Entry 1F9K (X-ray diffraction, 3.00 A resolution); this record covers chains A and B.

Chain A (and B):
Molecule: Acidic lectin
Organism: Psophocarpus tetragonolobus
Notes: chain B of this document is another copy of the same molecule, construct and numbering; everything in this record applies to it too
Sequence (238 residues; row label = number of the first residue in the row):
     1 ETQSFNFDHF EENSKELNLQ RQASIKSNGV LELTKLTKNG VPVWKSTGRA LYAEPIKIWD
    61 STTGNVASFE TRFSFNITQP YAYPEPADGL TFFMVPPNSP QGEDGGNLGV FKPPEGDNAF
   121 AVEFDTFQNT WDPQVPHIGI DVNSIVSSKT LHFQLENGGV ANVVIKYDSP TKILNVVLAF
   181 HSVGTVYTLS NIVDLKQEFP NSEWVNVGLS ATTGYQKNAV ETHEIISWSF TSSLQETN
Not modelled in the structure: 235-238
Construct notes: engineered mutation N28 (Ser in 6018681), Q101 (Gly in 6018681), F120 (Leu122 in 6018681)
Covalently attached groups: N-acetylglucosamine (NAG) linked to N76
Metal / ion sites: Mn2+: E123, D125, D132, H137; Ca2+: D125, F127, N129, D132
Small-molecule neighbours: methyl alpha-D-galactopyranoside (AMG): A87, D88, G105, G106, F127, N129, G214, Y215, Q216, A219
From the paper describing this entry:
  - post-translational modification sites: N76
  - conformationally variable residues (loop rearrangement): K35 to K45
  - contacts within the chain: E32-K35 (salt bridge), K45-D104 (salt bridge)
  - self-association interface (contacts with another copy of this molecule); pairs are residue here / residue on that copy: R72-V186 (hydrogen bond), K166-T188 (hydrogen bond), N175-T188 (hydrogen bond)
  - binding site for methyl alpha-D-galactopyranoside: D88, F127, N129, Y215, Q216
  - specificity-determining residues: Y215 (from molecular simulation)
  - binding site for Ca2+: N129, W131 (from molecular simulation)
  - binding site for methyl alpha-D-galactopyranoside: N107 (from molecular simulation)

How chain A and chain B interact:
Pairs across the interface (22; chain A residue first):
  R72(A) with V186(B), hydrogen bond (side chain-backbone)
  K149(A) with D168(B), salt bridge
  L151(A) with K166(B)
  K166(A) with T188(B), hydrogen bond (side chain-backbone)
  T171(A) with N191(B)
  I173(A) with N191(B)
  N175(A) with N175(B); T188(B), hydrogen bond
  V177(A) with T188(B)
  H181(A) with H181(B); G184(B); V186(B)
  G184(A) with H181(B)
  T185(A) with H181(B)
  V186(A) with R72(B), hydrogen bond (backbone-side chain); H181(B)
  T188(A) with K166(B), hydrogen bond (backbone-side chain); N175(B), hydrogen bond; V177(B)
  S190(A) with D168(B)
  N191(A) with T171(B); I173(B)
Also at the interface, not in a pair above, chain A (19 interface residues in all): V164, D168, L189, I192
Also at the interface, not in a pair above, chain B (20 interface residues in all): K149, L151, V164, P170, A179, T185, S190, I192

Summary:
The interface between chain A and chain B involves 19 residues on one side and 20 on the other; the contacts
include 6 hydrogen bonds and 1 salt bridge. Among the polar pairs are K149(A)-D168(B), R72(A)-V186(B) and
K166(A)-T188(B). From the paper: a binding site for methyl alpha-D-galactopyranoside at D88(A), F127(A) and
N129(A) among others; a binding site for Ca2+ at N129(A) and W131(A).
Both chains are Acidic lectin (Psophocarpus tetragonolobus). Entry 1F9K (Winged bean acidic lectin complexed
with methyl-alpha-D-galactose) was determined by X-ray diffraction, deposited together with 1FAY.
